Entry 8K00 (X-ray diffraction, 1.40 A resolution); this record covers chains A and B.

[Chain A]
Name: Replication protein A 70 kDa DNA-binding subunit
Organism: Homo sapiens
Reference sequence: P27694 (RFA1_HUMAN); numbering as in UniProt (aligned over 1-120)
Sequence (121 residues; numbered 0 to 120; the number before each row is that of its first residue; numbering starts at 0):
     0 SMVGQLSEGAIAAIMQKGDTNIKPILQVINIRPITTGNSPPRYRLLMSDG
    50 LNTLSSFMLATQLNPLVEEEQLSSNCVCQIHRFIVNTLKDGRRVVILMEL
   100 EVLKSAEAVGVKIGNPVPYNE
Disordered / not traced: 120
Sequence notes: expression tag (0)
UniProt features mapped onto this chain:
  - modified residue: M1 (N-acetylmethionine)
  - cross-link (Glycyl lysine isopeptide (Lys-Gly)): K22 (interchain with G-Cter in ubiquitin), K88 (interchain with G-Cter in ubiquitin)
  - mutagenesis: R41 (R41E: Loss of HELB-binding; when associated with E-43), R43 (R43E: Loss of HELB-binding; when associated with E-41)
From the paper describing this entry:
  - disease-associated variants - R31C, R31H (citing earlier work)

[Chain B]
Name: Double-strand break repair protein MRE11
Organism: Homo sapiens
Notes: EC 3.1.-.-
Reference sequence: P49959 (MRE11_HUMAN); residue numbers follow UniProt; this construct covers 538-563
Sequence (31 residues; numbered 533 to 563; the number before each row is that of its first residue):
   533 GTSSGSAFSADDLMSIDLAEQMANDSDDSIS
Sequence notes: expression tag (533-537)
From the paper describing this entry:
  - mutagenesis - F540A/L545A/I548A: decreased localization to RPA
  - mutagenesis - F540A/L545A/I548A (Kd 100 uM): decreased binding to Replication protein A 70 kDa DNA-binding subunit (chain A)

[How chain A and chain B interact]
Contacting residue pairs (33; chain A residue first):
  I33(A) - L545(B)  hydrophobic
  R41(A) - I548(B)
  R41(A) - D549(B)  salt bridge
  R41(A) - E552(B)  salt bridge
  R43(A) - G537(B)  hydrogen bond (side chain-backbone)
  R43(A) - S538(B)  hydrogen bond (side chain-backbone)
  R43(A) - F540(B)
  S54(A) - S536(B)
  S54(A) - G537(B)
  M57(A) - F540(B)  hydrophobic
  A59(A) - E552(B)
  T60(A) - E552(B)  hydrogen bond
  Q61(A) - E552(B)
  Q61(A) - N556(B)  hydrogen bond
  R81(A) - A555(B)  hydrogen bond (side chain-backbone)
  R81(A) - D559(B)  salt bridge
  I83(A) - A551(B)
  N85(A) - S547(B)  hydrogen bond
  N85(A) - A551(B)
  L87(A) - F540(B)  hydrophobic
  L87(A) - D544(B)
  L87(A) - S547(B)
  K88(A) - D543(B)  salt bridge
  R91(A) - S538(B)  hydrogen bond
  R91(A) - A539(B)  hydrogen bond (side chain-backbone)
  R91(A) - F540(B)
  R91(A) - D544(B)  salt bridge
  V93(A) - F540(B)  hydrophobic
  I95(A) - I548(B)  hydrophobic
  I95(A) - A551(B)  hydrophobic
  M97(A) - A555(B)  hydrophobic
  M97(A) - N556(B)
  N119(A) - G533(B)
Interface residues without a listed pair, chain A (21 interface residues in all): T35, T86, P117
Interface residues without a listed pair, chain B (18 interface residues in all): S558
Interface features reported in the paper:
  - interface residues, chain A: R41(A), R43(A), Q61(A), R81(A), N85(A), K88(A), R91(A)
  - interface residues, chain B: F540(B), D543(B), D544(B), L545(B), S547(B), I548(B), D549(B), A551(B), E552(B), A555(B), N556(B), D559(B)

[In short]
The interface between chain A and chain B involves 21 residues on one side and 18 on the other; the contacts
include 8 hydrogen bonds and 5 salt bridges. Polar contacts include R41(A)-D549(B), R41(A)-E552(B) and
R81(A)-D559(B). From the paper: F540A/L545A/I548A of chain B reduce localization to RPA; interface residues
R41(A), R43(A) and F540(B) among others.
Here chain A is Replication protein A 70 kDa DNA-binding subunit and chain B is Double-strand break repair
protein MRE11, both from Homo sapiens. Entry 8K00 (RPA70N-MRE11 fusion) was determined by X-ray diffraction
together with 7XUV, 7XV0, 7XV1, 7XV4, 8JZV and 8JZY from the same study.
